Entry 6WIZ (X-ray diffraction, 4.20 A resolution (low resolution: residue-level contacts below are approximate; hydrogen-bond / salt-bridge calls are withheld)); this record covers chains B and H of the 4 polymer chains in the assembly.

== Chain B ==
Name: Hemagglutinin HA2
From: Influenza A virus
Amino-acid sequence (174 residues; each row starts with the number of its first residue):
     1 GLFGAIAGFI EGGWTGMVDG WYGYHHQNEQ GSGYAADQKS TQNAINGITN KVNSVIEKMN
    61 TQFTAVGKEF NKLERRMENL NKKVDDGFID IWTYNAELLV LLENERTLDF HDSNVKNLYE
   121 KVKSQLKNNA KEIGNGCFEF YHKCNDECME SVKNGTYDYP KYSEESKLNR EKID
Unresolved in the structure: 174
Cystine bridges: Cys-144/Cys-148

== Chain H ==
Name: Fab 54-1G05 heavy chain
From: Homo sapiens
Notes: antibody fragment or engineered binder
Amino-acid sequence (230 residues; row label = number of the first residue in the row; a row labelled like 31A-31B holds insertion residues (31A, then the next letters in order)):
     1 QVQLQQSGPR LVKPSQTLSL TCAISGDSVS S
31A-31B SS
    32 AVWTWIRQSP SRGLEWLGRT Y
52A-52B YR
    53 SKWYDDYAVS VQGRITINPD TSKNQISLQL
82A-82C NSV
    83 TPDDTAVYYC ARSSINIF
100A-100G GVFVMAM
   101 DVWGQGTAVT VSSPSTKGPS VFPLAPSSKS TSGGTAALGC LVKDYFPEPV TVSWNSGALT
   161 SGVHTFPAVL QSSGLYSLSS VVTVPSSSLG TQTYICNVNH KPSNTKVDKR VEPKSC
Unresolved in the structure: 214-216
Cystine bridges: Cys-22/Cys-92, Cys-140/Cys-196

== Chain B / chain H interface ==
Pairs across the interface - 14 pairs, chain B then chain H:
  Thr-15(B) / Arg-52B(H)
  Thr-15(B) / Tyr-56(H)
  Gly-16(B) / Tyr-52(H)
  Gly-16(B) / Tyr-56(H)
  Val-18(B) / Tyr-52(H)
  Val-18(B) / Gly-100A(H)
  Val-18(B) / Phe-100C(H)
  Asp-19(B) / Arg-50(H)
  Asp-19(B) / Val-100B(H)
  Trp-21(B) / Phe-100(H)
  Trp-21(B) / Val-100B(H)
  Ile-45(B) / Phe-100(H)
  Ile-45(B) / Val-100B(H)
  Thr-49(B) / Phe-100(H)
Also at the interface, not in a pair above, chain B (9 interface residues in all): Gly-20, Tyr-34
Also at the interface, not in a pair above, chain H (10 interface residues in all): Ile-99, Met-100E
Interface features reported in the paper:
  - epitope / paratope residues, chain H: Phe-100(H), Val-100B(H)

== In short ==
Chain B and chain H form an interface of 9 and 10 residues respectively. From the paper: epitope/paratope
residues Phe-100(H) and Val-100B(H).
Chain B is Hemagglutinin HA2 (Influenza A virus) and chain H is Fab 54-1G05 heavy chain (Homo sapiens); the
structure, Crystal structure of Fab 54-1G05 bound to H1 influenza hemagglutinin, was determined by X-ray
diffraction together with 6WJ0 and 6WJ1 from the same study.
